PDB entry 8KE0 | electron microscopy, 4.00 A resolution | chains C and I of the 11 polymer chains in the assembly

# Chain C
Name: Histone H2A type 1-B/E
From: Homo sapiens
UniProtKB: P04908 (H2A1B_HUMAN); residues 0-129 here correspond to UniProt positions 1-130 (UniProt number = residue number + 1)
Sequence (133 residues; numbered -3 to 129; the number before each row is that of its first residue; numbers below 1 keep their minus sign (Gly-3 is residue -3)):
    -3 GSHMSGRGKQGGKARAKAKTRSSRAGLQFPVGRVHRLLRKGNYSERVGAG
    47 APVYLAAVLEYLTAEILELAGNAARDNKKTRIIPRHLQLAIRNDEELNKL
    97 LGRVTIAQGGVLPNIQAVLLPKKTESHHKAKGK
Not modelled in the structure: -3 to 9, 119-129
Sequence notes: expression tag (-3 to -1)
UniProt features mapped onto this chain:
  - modified residue: Ser1 (N-acetylserine), Arg3 (Citrulline), Lys5 (N6-(2-hydroxyisobutyryl)lysine), Lys9 (N6-(2-hydroxyisobutyryl)lysine), Lys13 (N6-(beta-hydroxybutyryl)lysine), Lys36 (N6-(2-hydroxyisobutyryl)lysine), Lys74 (N6-(2-hydroxyisobutyryl)lysine), Lys75 (N6-(2-hydroxyisobutyryl)lysine), Lys95 (N6-(2-hydroxyisobutyryl)lysine), Gln104 (N5-methylglutamine), Lys118 (N6-(2-hydroxyisobutyryl)lysine), Lys119 (N6-crotonyllysine), Thr120 (Phosphothreonine), Lys125 (N6-crotonyllysine)
  - cross-link (Glycyl lysine isopeptide (Lys-Gly)): Lys13 (interchain with G-Cter in ubiquitin), Lys15 (interchain with G-Cter in ubiquitin), Lys119 (interchain with G-Cter in ubiquitin)

# Chain I
Molecule: 193-nt DNA strand
From: synthetic construct
Sequence (193 nucleotides; each row starts with the number of its first residue; numbers below 1 keep their minus sign (DA-96 is residue -96)):
   -96 ATCACGTAATATTGGCCAGCTAGGATCACAATCCCGGTGCCGAGGCCGCT
   -46 CAATTGGTCGTAGACAGCTCTAGCACCGCTTAAACGCACGTACGGAATCC
     4 GTACGTGCGTTTAAGCGGTGCTAGAGCTGTCTACGACCAATTGAGCGGCC
    54 TCGGCACCGGGATTGTGATCCTAGCTGGCCAATATTACGTGAT
Not modelled in the structure: -96 to -92, 92-96

# Interface between chain C and chain I
Pairs across the interface - 13 pairs, chain C then chain I:
  Arg11(C) - DT-43(I)  hydrogen bond to the base
  Arg11(C) - DT-42(I)  hydrogen bond to the sugar
  Ala12(C) - DG-41(I)  phosphate contact
  Lys15(C) - DT-43(I)  phosphate contact
  Lys15(C) - DT-42(I)  phosphate contact
  Thr16(C) - DT-43(I)  phosphate contact
  Arg17(C) - DT-43(I)  salt bridge to the phosphate
  Arg20(C) - DT-42(I)  salt bridge to the phosphate
  Gly28(C) - DA-44(I)  phosphate contact
  Arg29(C) - DA-44(I)  hydrogen bond to the phosphate
  Arg32(C) - DA-45(I)  hydrogen bond to the phosphate
  Arg32(C) - DA-44(I)  salt bridge to the phosphate
  Arg77(C) - DA-54(I)  sugar contact
Also at the interface, not in a pair above, chain C (14 interface residues in all): Ala10, Lys13, Arg35, Arg42
Also at the interface, not in a pair above, chain I (7 interface residues in all): DA-35

# Summary
The interface between chain C and chain I involves 14 residues on one side and 7 on the other; the contacts
include 4 hydrogen bonds and 3 salt bridges. Polar pairs include Arg11(C)-DT-43(I), Arg11(C)-DT-42(I) and
Arg29(C)-DA-44(I).
Chain C is Histone H2A type 1-B/E (Homo sapiens) and chain I is a 193-nt DNA strand (synthetic construct); the
structure, Structure of H1.2 bound to the nucleosome, was determined by electron microscopy together with 8KD1
and 8KCY from the same study.
